Entry 4V93 (electron microscopy, 8.10 A resolution (very low resolution: no residue pairs are listed; an interface is given only as per-side residue counts)); this record covers chains A1 and Cz of the 180 polymer chains in the assembly.

== Chain A1 ==
Molecule: Hemoglobin chain D1
Source organism: Lumbricus terrestris
UniProt: O61233 (O61233_LUMTE); residues 8-147 here correspond to UniProt positions 19-158 (UniProt number = residue number + 11)
Amino-acid sequence (140 residues; each row starts with the number of its first residue):
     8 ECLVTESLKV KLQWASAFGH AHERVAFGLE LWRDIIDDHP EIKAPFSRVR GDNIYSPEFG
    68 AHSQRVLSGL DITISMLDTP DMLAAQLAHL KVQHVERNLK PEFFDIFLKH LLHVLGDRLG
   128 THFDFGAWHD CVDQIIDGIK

== Chain Cz ==
Molecule: Hemoglobin chain D1
Source organism: Lumbricus terrestris
UniProt: O61233 (O61233_LUMTE); residues -10 to 147 here correspond to UniProt positions 1-158 (UniProt number = residue number + 11)
Amino-acid sequence (158 residues; each row starts with the number of its first residue; numbers below 1 keep their minus sign (Met-10 is residue -10)):
   -10 MKVFVAVFLL AFATYVSAEC LVTESLKVKL QWASAFGHAH ERVAFGLELW RDIIDDHPEI
    50 KAPFSRVRGD NIYSPEFGAH SQRVLSGLDI TISMLDTPDM LAAQLAHLKV QHVERNLKPE
   110 FFDIFLKHLL HVLGDRLGTH FDFGAWHDCV DQIIDGIK
Disordered / not traced: -10 to 7

== Interface between chain A1 and chain Cz ==
At this resolution (8 A) residue pairs are not listed: 8 residues of chain A1 and 7 of chain Cz lie at the interface.

== Overview ==
The interface between chain A1 and chain Cz involves 8 residues on one side and 7 on the other.
Chain A1 is Hemoglobin chain D1 and chain Cz is Hemoglobin chain D1, both from Lumbricus terrestris; the
structure, Fitted coordinates for Lumbricus terrestris hemoglobin cryo-EM complex (EMD-2627), was determined
by electron microscopy.
